3OR0 - chains a and A; structure by X-ray diffraction, 2.30 A resolution.

== Chain a ==
Name: Ribonuclease pancreatic
Notes: EC 3.1.27.5
UniProtKB: P61823 (RNAS1_BOVIN); residues 1-15 here correspond to UniProt positions 27-41 (UniProt number = residue number + 26)
Amino-acid sequence (15 residues; row label = number of the first residue in the row):
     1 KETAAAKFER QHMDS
Unresolved in the structure: 1
Modified residues: Met-13 (nitrilo-l-methionine; 4CY)
Swiss-Prot annotation at these positions:
  - active site: His-12 (Proton acceptor)
  - binding site (substrate): Lys-7, Arg-10
  - glycosylation (N-linked (Glc) (glycation) lysine): Lys-1, Lys-7
Reported in the primary citation:
  - catalytic residues: His-12 (citing earlier work)

== Chain A ==
Name: Ribonuclease pancreatic
Organism: Bos taurus
Notes: EC 3.1.27.5
UniProtKB: P61823 (RNAS1_BOVIN); residues 21-124 here correspond to UniProt positions 47-150 (UniProt number = residue number + 26)
Amino-acid sequence (104 residues; each row starts with the number of its first residue):
    21 SSSNYCNQMM KSRNLTKDRC KPVNTFVHES LADVQAVCSQ KNVACKNGQT NCYQSYSTMS
    81 ITDCRETGSS KYPNCAYKTT QANKHIIVAC EGNPYVPVHF DASV
Unresolved in the structure: 21-22
Disulfide bonds: Cys-26/Cys-84, Cys-40/Cys-95, Cys-58/Cys-110, Cys-65/Cys-72
Swiss-Prot annotation at these positions:
  - active site: His-119 (Proton donor)
  - binding site (substrate): Lys-41 to Thr-45, Lys-66, Arg-85
  - glycosylation: Asn-34 (N-linked (GlcNAc...) asparagine), Lys-37 (N-linked (Glc) (glycation) lysine), Lys-41 (N-linked (Glc) (glycation) lysine)
Reported in the primary citation:
  - catalytic residues: His-119 (citing earlier work)

== Chain a / chain A interface ==
Pairs across the interface (35):
  Ala-4(a) / Val-118(A)  hydrophobic
  Ala-5(a) / Val-116(A)  hydrophobic
  Ala-5(a) / Pro-117(A)
  Ala-5(a) / Val-118(A)
  Phe-8(a) / Val-108(A)  hydrophobic
  Phe-8(a) / Pro-117(A)
  Phe-8(a) / His-119(A)
  Phe-8(a) / Phe-120(A)
  Glu-9(a) / Arg-33(A)  hydrogen bond (backbone-side chain)
  Glu-9(a) / Leu-51(A)
  Arg-10(a) / Arg-33(A)  hydrogen bond (side chain-backbone)
  Arg-10(a) / Leu-35(A)
  Gln-11(a) / Leu-35(A)
  Gln-11(a) / Lys-41(A)
  Gln-11(a) / Asn-44(A)  hydrogen bond (backbone-side chain)
  Gln-11(a) / Thr-45(A)
  Gln-11(a) / Phe-46(A)
  His-12(a) / Asn-44(A)
  His-12(a) / Thr-45(A)  hydrogen bond (side chain-backbone)
  His-12(a) / Phe-46(A)
  His-12(a) / Val-47(A)  hydrogen bond (backbone-backbone)
  His-12(a) / Phe-120(A)
  Met-13(a) / Arg-33(A)  hydrogen bond (backbone-side chain)
  Met-13(a) / Val-47(A)
  Met-13(a) / Glu-49(A)
  Met-13(a) / Leu-51(A)
  Met-13(a) / Val-54(A)
  Asp-14(a) / Tyr-25(A)  hydrogen bond
  Asp-14(a) / Met-29(A)
  Asp-14(a) / Arg-33(A)  salt bridge
  Asp-14(a) / Val-47(A)  hydrogen bond (backbone-backbone)
  Asp-14(a) / His-48(A)  salt bridge
  Ser-15(a) / Glu-49(A)  hydrogen bond (side chain-backbone)
  Ser-15(a) / Ser-50(A)
  Ser-15(a) / Leu-51(A)
Also at the interface, not in a pair above, chain A (22 interface residues in all): Asn-34, Gln-55

== Overview ==
Chain a and chain A form an interface of 10 and 22 residues respectively, with 9 hydrogen bonds and 2 salt
bridges. Polar pairs include Asp-14(a)/Arg-33(A), Asp-14(a)/His-48(A) and Glu-9(a)/Arg-33(A). The paper
reports catalytic residues His-12(a) and His-119(A).
Chain a is Ribonuclease pancreatic and chain A is Ribonuclease pancreatic (Bos taurus); the structure,
Semi-synthetic ribonuclease S: cyanylated homocysteine at position 13, was determined by X-ray diffraction
together with 3OQY and 3OQZ from the same study.
